PDB entry 5WQC | X-ray diffraction, 1.96 A resolution | chain A

[Chain A]
Protein: Orexin receptor type 2, GlgA glycogen synthase
Source organism: Homo sapiens
Reference sequence: chimeric construct of O43614, Q9V2J8: residues 3-254 from O43614 (OX2R_HUMAN) positions 3-254 (same numbers); residues 1001-1196 from Q9V2J8 positions 218-413 (UniProt number = residue number - 783); residues 294-386 from O43614 (OX2R_HUMAN) positions 294-386 (same numbers)
Chain sequence (560 residues; numbered -6 to 396; the number before each row is that of its first residue; numbers below 1 keep their minus sign (Asp-6 is residue -6)):
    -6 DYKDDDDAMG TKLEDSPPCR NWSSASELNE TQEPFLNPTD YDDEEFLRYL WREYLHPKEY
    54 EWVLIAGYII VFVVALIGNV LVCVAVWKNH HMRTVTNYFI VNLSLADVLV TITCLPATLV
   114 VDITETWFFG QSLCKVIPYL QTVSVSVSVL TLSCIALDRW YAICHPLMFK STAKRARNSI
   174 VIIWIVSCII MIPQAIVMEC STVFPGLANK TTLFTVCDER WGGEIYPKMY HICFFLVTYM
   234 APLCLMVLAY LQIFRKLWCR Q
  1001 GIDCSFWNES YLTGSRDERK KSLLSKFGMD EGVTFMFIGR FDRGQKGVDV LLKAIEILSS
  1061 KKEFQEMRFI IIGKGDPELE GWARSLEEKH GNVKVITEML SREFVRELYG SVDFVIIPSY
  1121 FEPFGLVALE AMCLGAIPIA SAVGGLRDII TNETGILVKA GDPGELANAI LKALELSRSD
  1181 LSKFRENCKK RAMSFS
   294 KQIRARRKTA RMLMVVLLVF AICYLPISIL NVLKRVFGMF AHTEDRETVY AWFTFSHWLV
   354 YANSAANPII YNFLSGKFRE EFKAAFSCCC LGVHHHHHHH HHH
Not modelled in the structure: -6 to 38, 199-201, 384-396
Disulfides: Cys127-Cys210
Sequence notes: expression tag (-6 to 2, 387-396); variant Val308 (Ile in O43614)
Ligand contacts: 7MA (N-ethyl-2-[(6-methoxypyridin-3-yl)-(2-methylphenyl)sulfonyl-amino]-N-(pyridin-3-ylmethyl)ethanamide): Thr111, Trp120, Pro131, Gln134, Thr135, Val138, Gln187, Met191, Cys210, Glu212, His224, Phe227, Thr231, Tyr317, Ile320, Ser321, Asn324, His350, Val353, Tyr354
Swiss-Prot annotation at these positions:
  - region: Asp33 to His49 (Required for response to orexin-A)
  - site: Trp44 (Important for responses to orexin)
  - glycosylation (N-linked (GlcNAc...) asparagine): Asn14, Asn22, Asn202
  - binding site (suvorexant): Asn324

[In short]
Bound to chain A: compound 7MA. From UniProt: suvorexant-binding residue Asn324.
Chain A is Orexin receptor type 2, GlgA glycogen synthase (Homo sapiens); the structure, Crystal structure of
human orexin 2 receptor bound to the selective antagonist EMPA, was determined by X-ray diffraction, deposited
together with 5WS3.
